6ZUP - chains B and A; structure by X-ray diffraction, 2.50 A resolution.

== Chain B (and A) ==
Protein: Aminotransferase
Source organism: Psychrobacter sp. B6
Notes: EC 2.6.1.-; chain A of this document is another copy of the same molecule, construct and numbering; everything in this record applies to it too
UniProt: C7E5X4 (C7E5X4_9GAMM); numbering as in UniProt (aligned over 1-398)
Amino-acid sequence (398 residues; each row starts with the number of its first residue):
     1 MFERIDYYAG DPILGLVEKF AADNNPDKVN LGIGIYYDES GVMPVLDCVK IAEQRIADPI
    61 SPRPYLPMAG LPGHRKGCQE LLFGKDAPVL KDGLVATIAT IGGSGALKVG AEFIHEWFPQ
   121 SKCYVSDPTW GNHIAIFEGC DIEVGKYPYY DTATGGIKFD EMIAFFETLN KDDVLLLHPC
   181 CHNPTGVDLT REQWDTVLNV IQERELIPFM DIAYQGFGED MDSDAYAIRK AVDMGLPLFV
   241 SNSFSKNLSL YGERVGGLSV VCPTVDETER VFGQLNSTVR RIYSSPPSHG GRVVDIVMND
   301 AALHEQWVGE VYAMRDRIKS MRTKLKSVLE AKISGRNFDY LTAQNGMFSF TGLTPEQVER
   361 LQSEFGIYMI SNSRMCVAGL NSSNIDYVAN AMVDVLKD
Cystine bridges: C180-C181
Residues lining bound ligands:
  - alpha-hydroxy-beta-phenyl-propionic acid (HFA): I13, L14, G32, I33, G34, W130, N183, Y214, K246, F348, R374
  - pyridoxal phosphate (PLP): I101, G102, G103, S104, L107, W130, H133, N183, D211, A213, Y214, S243, S245, K246, R254
What the authors report for this chain:
  - self-association interface (contacts with another copy of this molecule); pairs are residue here / residue on that copy: E53-R63 (salt bridge), I101-I101 (hydrophobic contact), E253-H289, M1, F2, I5
  - binding site for pyridoxal phosphate: K246
  - binding site for alpha-hydroxy-beta-phenyl-propionic acid: G34, W130, N183, Y214, R374
  - conformationally variable residues (side-chain flip): R280
  - catalytic residues: K246 (citing earlier work)
  - specificity-determining residues: S285 (by similarity / conservation)

== Interface between chain B and chain A ==
Residue-residue contacts (149; chain B residue first):
  M1(B) with F118(A), hydrophobic; D172(A); I207(A), hydrophobic; P237(A), hydrophobic; E267(A)
  F2(B) with F118(A), hydrophobic; P237(A), hydrophobic; F239(A), hydrophobic; V261(A); E267(A), hydrogen bond (backbone-side chain)
  E3(B) with R270(A), hydrogen bond (backbone-side chain)
  R4(B) with W117(A), hydrogen bond (side chain-backbone); F118(A)
  I5(B) with F113(A), hydrophobic; W117(A), hydrophobic; R270(A), hydrogen bond (backbone-side chain); V271(A); Q274(A)
  D6(B) with W117(A); R270(A); Q274(A), hydrogen bond (backbone-side chain)
  Y7(B) with D266(A), hydrogen bond; R270(A), hydrogen bond; Q274(A)
  Y8(B) with G273(A); Q274(A); S277(A); R280(A), hydrogen bond
  D11(B) with R280(A), salt bridge
  P12(B) with R280(A)
  L14(B) with M68(A), hydrophobic
  I35(B) with Y65(A), hydrophobic
  M43(B) with P62(A); R63(A); P64(A)
  V45(B) with I60(A), hydrophobic; S61(A); P62(A)
  K50(B) with I60(A)
  E53(B) with I60(A); R63(A), salt bridge
  Q54(B) with I60(A)
  I60(B) with V45(A), hydrophobic; E53(A)
  S61(B) with V45(A)
  P62(B) with M43(A); V45(A)
  R63(B) with M43(A); E53(A), salt bridge; L250(A); Y251(A); G252(A), hydrogen bond (backbone-backbone); E253(A), salt bridge
  P64(B) with M43(A); G252(A), hydrogen bond (backbone-backbone)
  Y65(B) with I35(A), hydrophobic; S245(A), hydrogen bond; K246(A), hydrogen bond; Y251(A), hydrophobic; R254(A)
  M68(B) with L14(A), hydrophobic
  I101(B) with I101(A), hydrophobic; Y283(A), hydrophobic
  S104(B) with I282(A); Y283(A); S284(A)
  G105(B) with I282(A)
  K108(B) with R281(A); I282(A)
  F113(B) with I5(A), hydrophobic
  W117(B) with R4(A), hydrogen bond (backbone-side chain); I5(A), hydrophobic; D6(A)
  F118(B) with R4(A)
  G131(B) with R280(A)
  N132(B) with R280(A), hydrogen bond
  A135(B) with R281(A)
  I136(B) with R281(A)
  G139(B) with R281(A)
  D172(B) with M1(A); R4(A), salt bridge
  P237(B) with M1(A), hydrophobic; F2(A), hydrophobic
  F239(B) with F2(A), hydrophobic
  S245(B) with Y65(A)
  K246(B) with Y65(A), hydrogen bond
  Y251(B) with R63(A); Y65(A), hydrophobic
  G252(B) with R63(A), hydrogen bond (backbone-backbone); P64(A); Y65(A); P286(A); P287(A); S288(A), hydrogen bond (backbone-backbone)
  E253(B) with R63(A), salt bridge; S288(A); H289(A), hydrogen bond (side chain-backbone)
  R254(B) with Y65(A); Y283(A), hydrogen bond (side chain-backbone); S284(A); S285(A), hydrogen bond (side chain-backbone); P286(A); P287(A)
  V260(B) with F2(A), hydrophobic
  V261(B) with F2(A)
  C262(B) with F2(A), hydrophobic
  P263(B) with M1(A)
  D266(B) with Y7(A), hydrogen bond
  E267(B) with M1(A), hydrogen bond (side chain-backbone); F2(A), hydrogen bond (side chain-backbone); E3(A)
  R270(B) with E3(A); I5(A); Y7(A)
  V271(B) with F2(A), hydrophobic
  G273(B) with Y8(A)
  Q274(B) with I5(A); D6(A), hydrogen bond (side chain-backbone); Y7(A), hydrogen bond (side chain-backbone); Y8(A)
  S277(B) with Y8(A)
  R280(B) with Y8(A), hydrogen bond; D11(A), salt bridge; G131(A); N132(A); A135(A)
  R281(B) with K108(A); A135(A); I136(A); G139(A)
  I282(B) with S104(A); G105(A); K108(A); I282(A), hydrophobic
  Y283(B) with I101(A), hydrophobic; S104(A); R254(A), hydrogen bond (backbone-side chain)
  S284(B) with S104(A); R254(A)
  S285(B) with R254(A), hydrogen bond (backbone-side chain)
  P286(B) with G252(A); R254(A)
  P287(B) with G252(A); R254(A); P287(A), hydrophobic
  S288(B) with G252(A), hydrogen bond (backbone-backbone); E253(A)
  H289(B) with E253(A), hydrogen bond (backbone-side chain); H289(A)
Other interface residues (no listed pair), chain B (72 interface residues in all): A57, H115, I207, S249, L250, N276
Other interface residues (no listed pair), chain A (72 interface residues in all): K50, Q54, A57, P119, D141, S249, V260, C262, P263, N276
From the paper, about this interface:
  - specific contacts: N132(B)-R280(A), R280(B)-D11(A), R280(B)-Y8(A), R280(A)-Y8(B)

== Overview ==
Chain B and chain A each contribute 72 residues to their interface; the contacts include 30 hydrogen bonds and
7 salt bridges. Polar pairs include D11(B)-R280(A), E53(B)-R63(A) and R63(B)-E253(A). The authors report
contacts between N132(B) and R280(A), R280(B) and D11(A) and R280(B) and Y8(A) among others. From the paper:
the catalytic residue K246(B); a binding site for alpha-hydroxy-beta-phenyl-propionic acid at G34(B), W130(B)
and N183(B) among others.
Both chains are Aminotransferase (Psychrobacter sp. B6). Entry 6ZUP (Psychrophilic aromatic amino acids
aminotransferase from Psychrobacter sp. B6 cocrystalized with substrate analog - L-(-)-3-phenyllactic acid)
was determined by X-ray diffraction (same publication as 6ZUR, 6ZVG and 6T3V).
